4TTD - chains A and H of the 3 polymer chains in the assembly; structure by X-ray diffraction, 2.15 A resolution.

[Chain A]
Name: Lysozyme C
Organism: Gallus gallus
Notes: EC 3.2.1.17
UniProt: P00698 (LYSC_CHICK); residues 1-129 here correspond to UniProt positions 19-147 (UniProt number = residue number + 18)
Sequence (129 residues; numbered 1 to 129; the number before each row is that of its first residue):
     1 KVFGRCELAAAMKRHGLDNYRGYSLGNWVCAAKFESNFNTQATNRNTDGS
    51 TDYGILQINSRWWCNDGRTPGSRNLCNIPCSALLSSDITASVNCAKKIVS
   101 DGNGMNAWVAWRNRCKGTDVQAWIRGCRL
Disordered / not traced: 128-129
Disulfides: Cys6-Cys127, Cys30-Cys115, Cys64-Cys80, Cys76-Cys94
Curated features (UniProtKB/Swiss-Prot):
  - active site: Glu35, Asp52
  - binding site (substrate): Asp101

[Chain H]
Name: FAb Heavy Chain
Organism: Homo sapiens
Notes: antibody fragment or engineered binder
Sequence (222 residues; each row starts with the number of its first residue; a row labelled like 82A-82C holds insertion residues (82A, then the next letters in order)):
     1 QVQLVESGGGLVQPGGPLRLSCAASGFTISSNYMSWVRQAPGKGLEWVSA
    51 IYSGGSTYYADSVKGRFTISRDNSKNTLYLQM
82A-82C NSL
    83 RAEDTAVYYCAREGPGDS
  100A I
   101 VYWGKGTLVTVSSASTKGPSVFPLAPSSKSTSGGTAALGCLVKDYFPEPV
   151 TVSWNSGALTSGVHTFPAVLQSSGLYSLSSVVTVPSSSLGTQTYICNVNH
   201 KPSNTKVDKRVEPKSDCK
Disordered / not traced: 129-132, 217-218
Disulfides: Cys22-Cys92, Cys140-Cys196

[How chain A and chain H interact]
Pairs across the interface (16; chain A residue first):
  Arg21(A) - Ser56(H)  hydrogen bond (backbone-side chain)
  Gly22(A) - Gly54(H)
  Tyr23(A) - Tyr52(H)
  Tyr23(A) - Tyr58(H)  hydrogen bond
  Gly102(A) - Tyr58(H)
  Gly104(A) - Tyr58(H)
  Asn106(A) - Tyr52(H)  hydrogen bond
  Trp111(A) - Tyr33(H)
  Arg112(A) - Gly98(H)  hydrogen bond (side chain-backbone)
  Arg112(A) - Asp99(H)  salt bridge
  Lys116(A) - Tyr33(H)
  Lys116(A) - Tyr52(H)  hydrogen bond
  Lys116(A) - Pro97(H)
  Lys116(A) - Gly98(H)  hydrogen bond (backbone-backbone)
  Lys116(A) - Asp99(H)  salt bridge
  Gly117(A) - Gly96(H)
Other interface residues (no listed pair), chain A (13 interface residues in all): Asn27, Asn103, Thr118
Other interface residues (no listed pair), chain H (10 interface residues in all): Glu95

[Overview]
The interface between chain A and chain H involves 13 residues on one side and 10 on the other; the contacts
include 6 hydrogen bonds and 2 salt bridges. Polar pairs include Arg112(A)-Asp99(H), Lys116(A)-Asp99(H) and
Arg21(A)-Ser56(H).
Here chain A is Lysozyme C (Gallus gallus) and chain H is FAb Heavy Chain (Homo sapiens). Entry 4TTD
(Structure of a lysozyme antibody complex) was determined by X-ray diffraction.
